PDB entry 6J15 | X-ray diffraction, 2.60 A resolution | chains C and B of the 3 polymer chains in the assembly

== Chain C ==
Protein: Programmed cell death protein 1
From: Homo sapiens
UniProtKB: Q15116 (PDCD1_HUMAN); numbering as in UniProt (aligned over 32-147)
Amino-acid sequence (120 residues; each row starts with the number of its first residue):
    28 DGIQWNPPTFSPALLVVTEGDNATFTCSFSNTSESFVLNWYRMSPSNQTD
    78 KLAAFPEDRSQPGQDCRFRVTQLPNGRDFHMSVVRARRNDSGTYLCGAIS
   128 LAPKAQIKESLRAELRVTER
Not modelled in the structure: 28-29, 85-92
Disulfides: Cys54-Cys123
Glycans and other covalent adducts: N-acetylglucosamine (NAG) linked to Asn49, Asn116; glycan linked to Asn58
Sequence notes: expression tag (28-31)
Curated features (UniProtKB/Swiss-Prot):
  - region: Met70 to Asp77 (Interaction with CD274/PDCD1L1), Asn74 to Gln99 (Pembrolizumab binding)
  - glycosylation (N-linked (GlcNAc...) asparagine): Asn49, Asn58, Asn74, Asn116
From the paper describing this entry:
  - post-translational modification sites: Asn49, Asn58, Asn116
  - binding site for N-acetylglucosamine: Asn49, Asn58, Asn116

== Chain B ==
Protein: GY-5 light chain Fab
From: Mus musculus
Notes: antibody fragment or engineered binder
Amino-acid sequence (216 residues; each row starts with the number of its first residue):
     1 DIMLTQSPLSLPVSLGDQASISCRSSQGIVHSDGNTYLEWYLQKPGQSPK
    51 LLIYKVSNRFSGVPDRFSGSGSGTDFILKISRVEAEDLGVYYCFQGSHVP
   101 YTFGGGTKLEIKRADAAPTVSIFPPSSEQLTSGGASVVCFLNNFYPKDIN
   151 VKWKIDGSERQNGVLNSWTDQDSKDSTYSMSSTLTLTKDEYERHNSYTCE
   201 ATHKTSTSPIVKNFNR
Disulfides: Cys23-Cys93, Cys139-Cys199

== Chain C / chain B interface ==
Residue-residue contacts (14):
  Trp32(C) - Ser32(B)
  Thr59(C) - Ser32(B)
  Ala129(C) - Val99(B)  hydrophobic
  Ala129(C) - Tyr101(B)
  Pro130(C) - His31(B)  hydrogen bond (backbone-side chain)
  Pro130(C) - Ser97(B)
  Pro130(C) - Tyr101(B)
  Lys131(C) - His31(B)
  Lys131(C) - Tyr37(B)
  Lys131(C) - Tyr101(B)  hydrogen bond (backbone-side chain)
  Gln133(C) - His31(B)
  Gln133(C) - Asp33(B)  hydrogen bond
  Gln133(C) - Tyr37(B)
  Lys135(C) - Asp33(B)  salt bridge
Other interface residues (no listed pair), chain C (9 interface residues in all): Ile30, Leu128
Other interface residues (no listed pair), chain B (9 interface residues in all): Gly34, Gly96
From the paper, about this interface:
  - epitope / paratope residues, chain C: Pro130(C), Gln133(C)
  - epitope / paratope residues, chain B: His31(B), Asp33(B), Tyr101(B)

== In short ==
The chain C/chain B interface involves 9 residues from each chain; the contacts include 3 hydrogen bonds and 1
salt bridge. Polar contacts include Lys135(C)-Asp33(B), Pro130(C)-His31(B) and Lys131(C)-Tyr101(B).
N-acetylglucosamine is covalently linked to Asn49(C) and Asn116(C). The paper reports a binding site for
N-acetylglucosamine at Asn49(C), Asn58(C) and Asn116(C); epitope/paratope residues Pro130(C), Gln133(C) and
His31(B) among others.
Chain C is Programmed cell death protein 1 (Homo sapiens) and chain B is GY-5 light chain Fab (Mus musculus);
the structure, Complex structure of GY-5 Fab and PD-1, was determined by X-ray diffraction.
